PDB entry 5SB8 | X-ray diffraction, 2.30 A resolution | chains B and E of the 6 polymer chains in the assembly

Chain B:
Molecule: Tubulin beta-2B chain
From: Bos taurus
UniProt: Q6B856 (TBB2B_BOVIN); the author numbering skips numbers that UniProt does not, so the offset changes along the chain: 1-42 = UniProt 1-42; 45-360 = UniProt 43-358; 369-455 = UniProt 359-445
Chain sequence (445 residues; each row starts with the number of its first residue; note: 10 numbers in that range are skipped by the numbering (no residue carries them; nothing is unmodelled there)):
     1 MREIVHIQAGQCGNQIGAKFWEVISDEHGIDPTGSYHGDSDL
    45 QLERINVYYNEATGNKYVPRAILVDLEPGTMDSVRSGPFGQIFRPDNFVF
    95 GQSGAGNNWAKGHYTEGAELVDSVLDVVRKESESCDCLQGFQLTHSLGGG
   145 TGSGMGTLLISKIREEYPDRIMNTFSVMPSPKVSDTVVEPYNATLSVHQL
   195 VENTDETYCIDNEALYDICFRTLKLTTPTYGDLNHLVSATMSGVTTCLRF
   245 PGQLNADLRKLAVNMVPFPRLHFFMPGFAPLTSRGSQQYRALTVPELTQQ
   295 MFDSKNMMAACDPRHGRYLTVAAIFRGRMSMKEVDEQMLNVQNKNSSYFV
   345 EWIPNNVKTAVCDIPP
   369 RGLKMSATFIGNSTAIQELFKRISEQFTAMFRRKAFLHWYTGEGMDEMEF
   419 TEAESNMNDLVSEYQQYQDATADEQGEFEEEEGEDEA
Unresolved in the structure: 1, 278-281, 438-455
Bound ions: Mg2+: Q11 (together with GDP); Ca2+ near E113 (its only coordinating residue here)
Ligand contacts: GDP (guanosine-5'-diphosphate): G10, Q11, C12, Q15, I16, A99, N101, S140, G142, G143, G144, T145, G146, S147, V171, P173, V177, D179, E183, N206, L209, Y224, L227, N228
Curated features (UniProtKB/Swiss-Prot):
  - motif: M1 to I4 (MREI motif)
  - binding site (GTP): Q11, E71, S140, G144, T145, G146, N206, N228
  - binding site (Mg(2+)): E71
  - modified residue: S40 (Phosphoserine), T57 (Phosphothreonine), K60 (N6-acetyllysine), S174 (Phosphoserine), T287 (Phosphothreonine), T292 (Phosphothreonine), R320 (Omega-N-methylarginine), E448 (5-glutamyl polyglutamate)
  - cross-link (Glycyl lysine isopeptide (Lys-Gly)): K60 (interchain with G-Cter in ubiquitin), K326 (interchain with G-Cter in ubiquitin)
Reported in the primary citation:
  - binding site for the ligand 5IS: N102, K105, V181

Chain E:
Molecule: Stathmin-4
From: Rattus norvegicus
UniProt: P63043 (STMN4_RAT); residues 5-145 here correspond to UniProt positions 49-189 (UniProt number = residue number + 44)
Chain sequence (143 residues; numbered 3 to 145; the number before each row is that of its first residue):
     3 MADMEVIELNKCTSGQSFEVILKPPSFDGVPEFNASLPRRRDPSLEEIQK
    53 KLEAAEERRKYQEAELLKHLAEKREHEREVIQKAIEENNNFIKMAKEKLA
   103 QKMESNKENREAHLAAMLERLQEKDKHAEEVRKNKELKEEASR
Unresolved in the structure: 3-5, 29-43, 144-145
Differences from the reference sequence: initiating methionine (3); expression tag (4)
Curated features (UniProtKB/Swiss-Prot):
  - modified residue: S46 (Phosphoserine)

Interface between chain B and chain E:
Pairs across the interface (23):
  Y108(B) - H78(E)  hydrogen bond
  Y108(B) - E79(E)
  Y108(B) - V82(E)  hydrophobic
  Y108(B) - I83(E)
  L152(B) - E79(E)
  S155(B) - L72(E)
  S155(B) - R76(E)  hydrogen bond
  K156(B) - R76(E)
  K156(B) - E79(E)  salt bridge
  R158(B) - L68(E)
  E159(B) - L69(E)
  E159(B) - L72(E)
  E159(B) - R76(E)  salt bridge
  P162(B) - E65(E)
  E196(B) - H71(E)  salt bridge
  T409(B) - E89(E)
  E411(B) - V82(E)
  E411(B) - A86(E)
  G412(B) - V82(E)
  G412(B) - K85(E)
  G412(B) - A86(E)
  M413(B) - V82(E)
  E417(B) - H78(E)  salt bridge
Other interface residues (no listed pair), chain B (18 interface residues in all): H107, T109, H192, N197, G410
Other interface residues (no listed pair), chain E (14 interface residues in all): K75

Summary:
The interface between chain B and chain E involves 18 residues on one side and 14 on the other; the contacts
include 2 hydrogen bonds and 4 salt bridges. Polar pairs include K156(B)-E79(E), E159(B)-R76(E) and
E196(B)-H71(E). Bound to chain B: GDP. The paper reports a binding site for the ligand 5IS at N102(B), K105(B)
and V181(B).
Here chain B is Tubulin beta-2B chain (Bos taurus) and chain E is Stathmin-4 (Rattus norvegicus). Entry 5SB8
(Tubulin-maytansinoid-3-complex) was determined by X-ray diffraction, deposited together with 5SB9, 5SBA,
5SBB, 5SBC, 5SBD and 5SBE.
